PDB entry 6LA2 | X-ray diffraction, 3.89 A resolution | chains e and d of the 38 polymer chains in the assembly

Chain e:
Protein: Histone H3.1
Source organism: Homo sapiens
UniProt: P68431 (H31_HUMAN); residues 0-135 here correspond to UniProt positions 1-136 (UniProt number = residue number + 1)
Chain sequence (136 residues; row label = number of the first residue in the row; numbering starts at 0):
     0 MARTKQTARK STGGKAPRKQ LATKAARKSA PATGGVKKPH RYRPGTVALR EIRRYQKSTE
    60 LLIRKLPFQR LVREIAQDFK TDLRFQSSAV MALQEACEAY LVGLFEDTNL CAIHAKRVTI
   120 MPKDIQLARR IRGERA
Not modelled in the structure: 0-36
UniProt features mapped onto this chain:
  - modified residue: Arg2 (Asymmetric dimethylarginine), Thr3 (Phosphothreonine), Lys4 (Allysine), Gln5 (5-glutamyl dopamine), Thr6 (Phosphothreonine), Arg8 (Citrulline), Lys9 (N6,N6,N6-trimethyllysine), Ser10 (ADP-ribosylserine), Thr11 (Phosphothreonine), Lys14 (N6-(2-hydroxyisobutyryl)lysine), Arg17 (Asymmetric dimethylarginine), Lys18 (N6-(2-hydroxyisobutyryl)lysine), Lys23 (N6-(2-hydroxyisobutyryl)lysine), Arg26 (Citrulline), Lys27 (N6,N6,N6-trimethyllysine), Ser28 (ADP-ribosylserine), Lys36 (N6,N6,N6-trimethyllysine), Lys37 (N6-methyllysine), Tyr41 (Phosphotyrosine), Lys56 (N6,N6,N6-trimethyllysine) and 8 more in UniProt
  - lipidation: Lys18 (N6-decanoyllysine)

Chain d:
Molecule: 343-nt DNA strand
Source organism: other sequences
Sequence (343 nucleotides; numbered 1 to 343; the number before each row is that of its first residue):
     1 CGCTGTTTTT TTTCATGTGC CGGTCTCACA CGTGCCTGGA GACTAGTAAG CGCTTCTAGT
    61 GGCGGTTAAA ACGCGGTAGA CAGCGCGTAC GTGCGTTTAA GCGGTGCTAG AGCTGTCTAC
   121 GACCAATTGA GCGGCCTCGG CACCGGGATG CGTTTTTTTT TTCATACTCG AGCATGCTTT
   181 TTTTTTTCAT GTGCCGGTCT CACACGTGCC TGGAGACTAG TAAGCGCTTC TAGTGGCGGT
   241 TAAAACGCGG TAGACAGCGC GTACGTGCGT TTAAGCGGTG CTAGAGCTGT CTACGACCAA
   301 TTGAGCGGCC TCGGCACCGG GATGCGTTTT TTTTCAGCGG TAC

Chain e / chain d interface:
Residue-residue contacts (29; chain e residue first):
  His39(e) - DT328(d)  sugar contact
  Arg40(e) - DG249(d)  base contact
  Arg40(e) - DT328(d)  phosphate contact
  Arg40(e) - DT329(d)  phosphate contact
  Tyr41(e) - DT327(d)  phosphate contact
  Tyr41(e) - DT328(d)  phosphate contact
  Arg42(e) - DA252(d)  salt bridge to the phosphate
  Arg42(e) - DT328(d)  salt bridge to the phosphate
  Pro43(e) - DT251(d)  phosphate contact
  Pro43(e) - DA252(d)  sugar contact
  Pro43(e) - DG253(d)  phosphate contact
  Thr45(e) - DT327(d)  phosphate contact
  Thr45(e) - DT328(d)  hydrogen bond to the phosphate
  Arg63(e) - DA243(d)  phosphate contact
  Arg63(e) - DA244(d)  salt bridge to the phosphate
  Arg72(e) - DT234(d)  salt bridge to the phosphate
  Arg83(e) - DG233(d)  phosphate contact
  Arg83(e) - DT234(d)  phosphate contact
  Phe84(e) - DG233(d)  sugar contact
  Phe84(e) - DT234(d)  hydrogen bond to the phosphate
  Gln85(e) - DG233(d)  phosphate contact
  Ser86(e) - DG233(d)  hydrogen bond to the phosphate
  Arg116(e) - DA254(d)  phosphate contact
  Arg116(e) - DC255(d)  phosphate contact
  Val117(e) - DA254(d)  hydrogen bond to the phosphate
  Thr118(e) - DG253(d)  phosphate contact
  Thr118(e) - DA254(d)  hydrogen bond to the phosphate
  Met120(e) - DA254(d)  phosphate contact
  Met120(e) - DC255(d)  phosphate contact
Other interface residues (no listed pair), chain e (17 interface residues in all): Lys115
Other interface residues (no listed pair), chain d (14 interface residues in all): DG250

In short:
17 residues of chain e face 14 of chain d across their interface, with 5 hydrogen bonds and 4 salt bridges.
Polar pairs include Thr45(e)-DT328(d), Phe84(e)-DT234(d) and Ser86(e)-DG233(d).
Chain e is Histone H3.1 (Homo sapiens) and chain d is a 343-nt DNA strand (other sequences); the structure,
343 bp di-nucleosome harboring cohesive DNA termini assembled with linker histone H1.0, was determined by
X-ray diffraction, deposited together with 7COW, 6LER, 6L9Z and 6LAB.
